7GVT - chains A and D; structure by X-ray diffraction, 1.90 A resolution.

== Chain A ==
Name: B-cell lymphoma 6 protein
From: Homo sapiens
UniProt: P41182 (BCL6_HUMAN); numbering as in UniProt (aligned over 5-129)
Amino-acid sequence (128 residues; numbered 2 to 129; the number before each row is that of its first residue):
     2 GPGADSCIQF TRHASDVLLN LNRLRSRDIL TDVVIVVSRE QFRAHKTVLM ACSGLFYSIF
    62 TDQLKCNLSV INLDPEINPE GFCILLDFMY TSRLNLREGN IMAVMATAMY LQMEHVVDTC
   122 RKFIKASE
Disordered / not traced: 2-6, 129
Construct notes: expression tag (2-4)
Small-molecule neighbours: A1ACR (5-[(2,5-dichloropyridin-4-yl)amino]-1,3-dihydro-2H-indol-2-one): Asn21, Arg24, Leu25, Arg28, Met51, Ala52, Cys53, Ser54, Gly55, Tyr58, Gln113, Met114, Glu115

== Chain D ==
Name: WVIP tetrapeptide
Amino-acid sequence (6 residues; each row starts with the number of its first residue; numbering starts at 0):
     0 XWVIPA
Modified positions: ACE (acetyl group) at position 0

== How chain A and chain D interact ==
Residue-residue contacts (11; chain A residue first):
  Cys8(A) - Pro4(D)
  Ile9(A) - Trp1(D)  hydrophobic
  Ile9(A) - Val2(D)
  Gln10(A) - ACE_0(D)
  Gln10(A) - Trp1(D)
  Gln10(A) - Val2(D)  hydrogen bond (backbone-backbone)
  Gln10(A) - Pro4(D)
  Phe11(A) - ACE_0(D)
  Phe11(A) - Trp1(D)
  Thr12(A) - ACE_0(D)  hydrogen bond (backbone-backbone)
  Thr12(A) - Val2(D)
Also at the interface, not in a pair above, chain D (5 interface residues in all): Ile3

== Overview ==
Chain A and chain D each contribute 5 residues to their interface; the contacts include 2 hydrogen bonds.
Backbone hydrogen bonds pair Gln10(A)-Val2(D) and Thr12(A)-ACE_0(D). Ligands of chain A: compound A1ACR.
Here chain A is B-cell lymphoma 6 protein (Homo sapiens) and chain D is WVIP tetrapeptide. Entry 7GVT (Crystal
Structure of B-cell lymphoma 6 protein BTB domain in complex with ligand 4 at 11.20 ...) was determined by
X-ray diffraction, deposited together with 7GUD, 7GUE, 7GUF, 7GUG, 7GUH, 7GUI and 126 further entries.
